PDB entry 7T74 | electron microscopy, 3.35 A resolution | chains H and C of the 14 polymer chains in the assembly

== Chain H ==
Molecule: PCT64.35S Fab Heavy Chain
Organism: Homo sapiens
Notes: antibody fragment or engineered binder
Amino-acid sequence (134 residues; numbered 1 to 113 plus 21 insertion-coded residues; the number before each row is that of its first residue; a row labelled like 52A-52C holds insertion residues (52A, then the next letters in order)):
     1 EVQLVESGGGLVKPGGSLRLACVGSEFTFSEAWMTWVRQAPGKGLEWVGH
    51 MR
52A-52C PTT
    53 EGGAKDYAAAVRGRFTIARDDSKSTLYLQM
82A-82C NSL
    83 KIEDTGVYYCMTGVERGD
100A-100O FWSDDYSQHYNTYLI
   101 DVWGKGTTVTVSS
Disordered / not traced: 110-113
Modified residues: Tyr-100F (O-sulfo-L-tyrosine; TYS)
Disulfide bonds: Cys-22/Cys-92
From the paper describing this entry:
  - post-translational modification sites: Tyr-100F

== Chain C ==
Molecule: HIV Envelope ApexGT2 gp120
Organism: Human immunodeficiency virus 1
Amino-acid sequence (504 residues; numbered 0 to 513 plus 13 insertion-coded residues; 23 numbers in that range are skipped by the numbering (no residue carries them; nothing is unmodelled there); the number before each row is that of its first residue; a row labelled like 397A-397L holds insertion residues (397A, then the next letters in order); numbering starts at 0):
     0 MGILPSPGMPALLSLVSLLSVLLMGCVAETGAENLWVTVYYGVPVWKDAE
    50 TTLFCASDAKAYETEKHNVWATHACVPTDPNPQEIHLENVTEEFNMWKNN
   100 MVEQMHEDIISLWDQSLKPCVKLTPLCVTLQCTNVTNNITDDMR
   152 GELKNCSFNATTELRNKRQKVYSLFYRLDIVPMGENSTNYRLINCNTSAI
   202 TQACPKVSFEPIPIHYCAPAGFAILKCKDKKFNGTGPCPSVSTVQCTHGI
   252 KPVVSTQLLLNGSLAEEEVIIRSENITNNAKNILVQLNTPVQINCTRPNN
   302 NTVKSIRI
   312 GPGQAFYYTGDI
  323A I
   324 GDIRQAHCNVSKATWNETLGKVVKQLRKHFGNNTIIRFAQSSGGDLEVTT
   374 HSFNCGGEFFYCNTSGLFNSTWIS
397A-397L NTSVQGSNSTGS
   399 N
   412 DSITLPCRIKQIINMWQRIGQAMYAPPIQGVIRCVSNITGLILTRDGGST
   462 NSTTETFRPGGGDMRDNWRSELYKYKVVKIEPLGVAPTRCKRRVVGRRRR
   512 RR
Disordered / not traced: 0-32, 58-81, 397A-397L, 458-463, 504-513
Disulfide bonds: Cys-119/Cys-205, Cys-126/Cys-196, Cys-131/Cys-157, Cys-218/Cys-247, Cys-228/Cys-239, Cys-296/Cys-331, Cys-378/Cys-445, Cys-385/Cys-418
Covalent attachments: N-acetylglucosamine (NAG) linked to Asn-88, Asn-133, Asn-137, Asn-156, Asn-197, Asn-234, Asn-262, Asn-276, Asn-295, Asn-301, Asn-332, Asn-339, Asn-355, Asn-386, Asn-392, Asn-448; glycan linked to Asn-160
From the paper describing this entry:
  - post-translational modification sites: Asn-156, Asn-160
  - mutagenesis - T189A/N195D (K_D_ of 78 nM): increased binding to PCT64 LMCA

== Chain H / chain C interface ==
Pairs across the interface - 7 pairs, chain H then chain C:
  Trp-100B(H) / Val-127(C)  hydrophobic
  Trp-100B(H) / Asn-160(C)
  Trp-100B(H) / Thr-162(C)
  Trp-100B(H) / Arg-169(C)
  Asp-100D(H) / Thr-162(C)
  Asp-100D(H) / Arg-166(C)  salt bridge
  Ser-100G(H) / Arg-166(C)  hydrogen bond
Also at the interface, not in a pair above, chain H (5 interface residues in all): Asp-100E, Tyr-100F
Also at the interface, not in a pair above, chain C (7 interface residues in all): Thr-123, Ala-161

== Overview ==
5 residues of chain H face 7 of chain C across their interface, with 1 hydrogen bond and 1 salt bridge. Polar
contacts include Asp-100D(H)/Arg-166(C) and Ser-100G(H)/Arg-166(C). From the paper: T189A/N195D of chain C
increase binding to PCT64 LMCA; modification sites Tyr-100F(H) and Asn-156(C) among others.
Here chain H is PCT64.35S Fab Heavy Chain (Homo sapiens) and chain C is HIV Envelope ApexGT2 gp120 (Human
immunodeficiency virus 1). Entry 7T74 (HIV-1 Envelope ApexGT2 in complex with PCT64.35S Fab and RM20A3 Fab)
was determined by electron microscopy, deposited together with 7T75 and 7T77.
